2OVZ - chain A; structure by X-ray diffraction, 2.00 A resolution.

Chain A:
Name: Matrix metalloproteinase-9 (EC 3.4.24.35) (MMP-9) (92 kDa type IV collagenase) (92 kDa gelatinase) (Gelatinase B) (GELB)
From: Homo sapiens
Notes: EC 3.4.24.35; fragment: catalytic domain residues: 110-215, 391-443
Reference sequence: P14780 (MMP9_HUMAN); numbering as in UniProt; present here: 110-215, 391-443
Sequence (159 residues; row label = number of the first residue in the row; note: 175 numbers in that range are skipped by the numbering (no residue carries them; nothing is unmodelled there)):
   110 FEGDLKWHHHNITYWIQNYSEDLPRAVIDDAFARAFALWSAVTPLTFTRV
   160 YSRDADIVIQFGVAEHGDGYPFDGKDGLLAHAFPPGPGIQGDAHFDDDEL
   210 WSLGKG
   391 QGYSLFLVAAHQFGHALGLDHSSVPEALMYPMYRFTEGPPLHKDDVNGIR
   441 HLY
Differences from the reference sequence: engineered mutation Gln-402 (Glu in P14780)
Metal / ion sites: Ca2+ site 1: Asp-131, Asp-206, Glu-208; Ca2+ site 2: Ser-149, Thr-152; Ca2+ site 3: Asp-165, Gly-197, Gln-199, Asp-201; Zn2+ site 1: His-175, Asp-177, His-190, His-203; Ca2+ site 4: Asp-182, Gly-183, Asp-185, Leu-187, Asp-205, Glu-208; Ca2+ site 5: Ser-211, Leu-212, Gly-213, Lys-214; Zn2+ site 2: His-401, His-405, His-411 (together with 5MR)
Ligand contacts: 5MR: Phe-110, Asp-182, Gly-186, Leu-187, Leu-188, Ala-189, His-190, Ala-191, Leu-397, Val-398, His-401, Gln-402, His-405, His-411, Ala-417, Leu-418, Tyr-420, Pro-421, Met-422, Tyr-423, Arg-424
UniProt features mapped onto this chain:
  - binding site (Ca(2+)): Asp-131, Asp-165, Asp-182, Gly-183, Asp-185, Leu-187, Gly-197, Gln-199, Asp-201, Asp-205, Asp-206, Glu-208
  - binding site (Zn(2+)): His-175, Asp-177, His-190, His-203, His-401, His-405, His-411
  - glycosylation (N-linked (GlcNAc...) asparagine): Asn-120, Asn-127

Overview:
Bound to chain A: 5MR. Asp-131, Asp-206 and Glu-208 form the Ca2+ site 1. Ser-149 and Thr-152 form the Ca2+
site 2. UniProt lists 12 Ca2+-binding residues and 7 Zn2+-binding residues.
Chain A is Matrix metalloproteinase-9 (EC 3.4.24.35) (MMP-9) (92 kDa type IV collagenase) (92 kDa gelatinase)
(Gelatinase B) (GELB) (Homo sapiens); the structure, MMP-9 active site mutant with phosphinate inhibitor, was
determined by X-ray diffraction (same publication as 2OVX, 2OW0, 2OW1 and 2OW2).
